4M4W - chains F and I of the 15 polymer chains in the assembly; structure by X-ray diffraction, 6.10 A resolution (low resolution: residue-level contacts below are approximate; hydrogen-bond / salt-bridge calls are withheld).

# Chain F
Protein: Replicative helicase
Source organism: Geobacillus stearothermophilus
Reference sequence: Q9X4C9 (Q9X4C9_GEOSE); numbering as in UniProt (aligned over 1-454)
Sequence (454 residues; numbered 1 to 454; the number before each row is that of its first residue):
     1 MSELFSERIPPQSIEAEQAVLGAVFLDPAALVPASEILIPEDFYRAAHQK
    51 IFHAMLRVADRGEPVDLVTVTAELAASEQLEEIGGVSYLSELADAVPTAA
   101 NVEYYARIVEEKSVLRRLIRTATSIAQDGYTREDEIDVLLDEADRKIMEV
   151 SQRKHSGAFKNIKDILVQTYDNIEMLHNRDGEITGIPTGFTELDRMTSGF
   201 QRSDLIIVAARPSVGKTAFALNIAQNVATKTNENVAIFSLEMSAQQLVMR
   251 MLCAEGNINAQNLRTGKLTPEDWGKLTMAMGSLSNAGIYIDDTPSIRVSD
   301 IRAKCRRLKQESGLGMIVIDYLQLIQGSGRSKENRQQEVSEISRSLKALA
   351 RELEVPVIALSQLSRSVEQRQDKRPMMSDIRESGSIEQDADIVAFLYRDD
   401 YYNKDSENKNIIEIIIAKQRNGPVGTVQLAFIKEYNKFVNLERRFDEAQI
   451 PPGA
Not modelled in the structure: 1-14, 150-182, 327-337, 364-373, 398-412, 442-454
Swiss-Prot annotation at these positions:
  - region: Lys163 to Leu176 (Linker helix)
  - active site: Glu241 (Nucleophile)
  - binding site (ATP): Ser213, Gly215, Lys216, Thr217, Ala218, Arg250, Gln362, Lys418, Gln419, Arg420
  - binding site (ssDNA): Arg381, Glu382, Gly384
  - site: Gln362 (Gamma-phosphate sensor)
  - mutagenesis: Lys216 (K216A: Loss of helicase activity, reduced ATPase activity, still forms homohexamers, ATPase not activated by DnaG primase, still interacts with DnaG, almost complete loss of ssDNA-binding), Thr217 (T217A: Loss of helicase and ATPase activity, still interacts with DnaG, complete loss of ssDNA-binding. No longer forms a complex with DNA clamp loader subunit tau), Glu241 (E241A: Loss of helicase activity, reduced ATPase activity, ATPase partially activated by DnaG primase, 4-fold decreased ssDNA-binding), Asp320 (D320A/N: Loss of helicase and ATPase activity, still interacts with DnaG, 4- to 15-fold decreased ssDNA-binding), Gln362 (Q362A: Partial loss of helicase and ATPase activities, ATPase and helicase partially activated by DnaG primase, wild-type ss- and dsDNA binding ...)

# Chain I
Protein: DNA primase
Source organism: Geobacillus stearothermophilus
Notes: fragment: Helicase Binding Domain
Reference sequence: Q9X4D0 (PRIM_GEOSE); residue numbers follow UniProt; this construct covers 455-597
Sequence (143 residues; row label = number of the first residue in the row):
   455 KLLPAFQNAERLLLAHMMRSRDVALVVQERIGGRFNIEEHRALAAYIYAF
   505 YEEGHEADPGALISRIPGELQPLASELSLLLIADDVSEQELEDYIRHVLN
   555 RPKWLMLKVKEQEKTEAERRKDFLTAARIAKEMIEMKKMLSSS
Not modelled in the structure: 455, 594-597
Sequence notes: conflict Glu530 (Asp in Q9X4D0), Leu531 (Val in Q9X4D0)
Modified residues: Mse471, Mse472, Mse560, Mse587, Mse590, Mse593 (selenomethionine; parent Met)

# Interface between chain F and chain I
Contacting residue pairs - 14 pairs, chain F then chain I:
  Glu91(F) with Leu456(I)
  Asp94(F) with Pro458(I); Ala459(I)
  Ala95(F) with Ala459(I); Asn462(I)
  Pro97(F) with Ala459(I); Asn462(I); Ala463(I); Leu466(I); His551(I)
  Thr98(F) with Leu466(I); Asp547(I); Tyr548(I)
  Ala100(F) with Glu544(I)
Also at the interface, not in a pair above, chain F (11 interface residues in all): Glu15, Ala16, Val96, Asn101, Tyr104
Also at the interface, not in a pair above, chain I (13 interface residues in all): Leu457, Leu535, Ala537

# Summary
Chain F and chain I form an interface of 11 and 13 residues respectively. From UniProt: active-site residue
Glu241(F), 10 ATP-binding residues, 3 ssDNA-binding residues and 5 mutagenesis sites on chain F.
Chain F is Replicative helicase and chain I is DNA primase, both from Geobacillus stearothermophilus; the
structure, Mechanistic implications for the bacterial primosome assembly of the structure of a
helicase-helicase loader complex, was determined by X-ray diffraction.
